5NEW - chains A and B of the 4 polymer chains in the assembly; structure by X-ray diffraction, 2.51 A resolution.

# Chain A (and B)
Protein: RNA-binding protein Hfq
Source organism: Escherichia coli S88
Notes: chain B of this document is another copy of the same molecule, construct and numbering; everything in this record applies to it too
UniProt: B7MKX6 (HFQ_ECO45); residues 1-102 here = UniProt positions 1-102
Chain sequence (102 residues; row label = number of the first residue in the row):
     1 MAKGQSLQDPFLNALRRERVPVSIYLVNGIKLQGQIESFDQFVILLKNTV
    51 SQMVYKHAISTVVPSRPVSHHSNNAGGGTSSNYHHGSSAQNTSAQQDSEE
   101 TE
Not modelled in the structure: 1-4, 69-102

# How chain A and chain B interact
Contacting residue pairs (35):
  Ser-6(A) / Asp-40(B)
  Leu-7(A) / Ser-38(B)
  Leu-7(A) / Phe-39(B)  hydrophobic
  Leu-7(A) / Asp-40(B)  hydrogen bond (backbone-side chain)
  Leu-7(A) / Leu-45(B)  hydrophobic
  Gln-8(A) / Asp-40(B)  hydrogen bond (backbone-side chain)
  Gln-8(A) / Met-53(B)
  Gln-8(A) / Tyr-55(B)  hydrogen bond
  Phe-11(A) / Leu-45(B)  hydrophobic
  Phe-11(A) / Ser-51(B)
  Phe-11(A) / Met-53(B)  hydrophobic
  Leu-12(A) / Met-53(B)  hydrophobic
  Val-27(A) / Asn-28(B)  hydrogen bond (backbone-side chain)
  Gly-29(A) / Asn-28(B)
  Lys-56(A) / Tyr-55(B)
  Lys-56(A) / His-57(B)  hydrogen bond (backbone-side chain)
  His-57(A) / His-57(B)  hydrogen bond (backbone-side chain)
  Ile-59(A) / Tyr-55(B)
  Ile-59(A) / His-57(B)  hydrogen bond (backbone-side chain)
  Ile-59(A) / Ala-58(B)
  Ser-60(A) / Leu-26(B)
  Ser-60(A) / Met-53(B)
  Ser-60(A) / Val-54(B)
  Ser-60(A) / Tyr-55(B)  hydrogen bond (backbone-backbone)
  Ser-60(A) / Ala-58(B)
  Thr-61(A) / Leu-32(B)
  Thr-61(A) / Gln-52(B)
  Thr-61(A) / Met-53(B)
  Thr-61(A) / Val-54(B)
  Val-62(A) / Gln-52(B)
  Val-62(A) / Met-53(B)  hydrogen bond (backbone-backbone)
  Val-63(A) / Gln-52(B)
  Pro-64(A) / Ser-51(B)
  Arg-66(A) / Val-50(B)
  Pro-67(A) / Val-50(B)  hydrophobic
Also at the interface, not in a pair above, chain A (20 interface residues in all): Asn-28, Ile-44, Ala-58
Also at the interface, not in a pair above, chain B (17 interface residues in all): Phe-42, Val-43

# Overview
20 residues of chain A face 17 of chain B across their interface; the contacts include 9 hydrogen bonds. Among
the polar pairs are Leu-7(A)/Asp-40(B), Gln-8(A)/Asp-40(B) and Gln-8(A)/Tyr-55(B).
Chain A and chain B are both RNA-binding protein Hfq (Escherichia coli S88); the structure, RNA-RNA base
stacking in the crystal structure of an Hfq6:RNA dimer, was determined by X-ray diffraction.
